Entry 6G2I (electron microscopy, 5.90 A resolution (low resolution: residue-level contacts below are approximate; hydrogen-bond / salt-bridge calls are withheld)); this record covers chains B and G of the 18 polymer chains in the assembly.

Chain B (and G):
Protein: Acetyl-CoA carboxylase 1
From: Homo sapiens
Notes: EC 6.4.1.2, 6.3.4.14; chain G of this document is another copy of the same molecule, construct and numbering; everything in this record applies to it too
UniProt: Q13085 (ACACA_HUMAN); residues 1-2346 here = UniProt positions 1-2346
Sequence (2346 residues; numbered 1 to 2346; the number before each row is that of its first residue):
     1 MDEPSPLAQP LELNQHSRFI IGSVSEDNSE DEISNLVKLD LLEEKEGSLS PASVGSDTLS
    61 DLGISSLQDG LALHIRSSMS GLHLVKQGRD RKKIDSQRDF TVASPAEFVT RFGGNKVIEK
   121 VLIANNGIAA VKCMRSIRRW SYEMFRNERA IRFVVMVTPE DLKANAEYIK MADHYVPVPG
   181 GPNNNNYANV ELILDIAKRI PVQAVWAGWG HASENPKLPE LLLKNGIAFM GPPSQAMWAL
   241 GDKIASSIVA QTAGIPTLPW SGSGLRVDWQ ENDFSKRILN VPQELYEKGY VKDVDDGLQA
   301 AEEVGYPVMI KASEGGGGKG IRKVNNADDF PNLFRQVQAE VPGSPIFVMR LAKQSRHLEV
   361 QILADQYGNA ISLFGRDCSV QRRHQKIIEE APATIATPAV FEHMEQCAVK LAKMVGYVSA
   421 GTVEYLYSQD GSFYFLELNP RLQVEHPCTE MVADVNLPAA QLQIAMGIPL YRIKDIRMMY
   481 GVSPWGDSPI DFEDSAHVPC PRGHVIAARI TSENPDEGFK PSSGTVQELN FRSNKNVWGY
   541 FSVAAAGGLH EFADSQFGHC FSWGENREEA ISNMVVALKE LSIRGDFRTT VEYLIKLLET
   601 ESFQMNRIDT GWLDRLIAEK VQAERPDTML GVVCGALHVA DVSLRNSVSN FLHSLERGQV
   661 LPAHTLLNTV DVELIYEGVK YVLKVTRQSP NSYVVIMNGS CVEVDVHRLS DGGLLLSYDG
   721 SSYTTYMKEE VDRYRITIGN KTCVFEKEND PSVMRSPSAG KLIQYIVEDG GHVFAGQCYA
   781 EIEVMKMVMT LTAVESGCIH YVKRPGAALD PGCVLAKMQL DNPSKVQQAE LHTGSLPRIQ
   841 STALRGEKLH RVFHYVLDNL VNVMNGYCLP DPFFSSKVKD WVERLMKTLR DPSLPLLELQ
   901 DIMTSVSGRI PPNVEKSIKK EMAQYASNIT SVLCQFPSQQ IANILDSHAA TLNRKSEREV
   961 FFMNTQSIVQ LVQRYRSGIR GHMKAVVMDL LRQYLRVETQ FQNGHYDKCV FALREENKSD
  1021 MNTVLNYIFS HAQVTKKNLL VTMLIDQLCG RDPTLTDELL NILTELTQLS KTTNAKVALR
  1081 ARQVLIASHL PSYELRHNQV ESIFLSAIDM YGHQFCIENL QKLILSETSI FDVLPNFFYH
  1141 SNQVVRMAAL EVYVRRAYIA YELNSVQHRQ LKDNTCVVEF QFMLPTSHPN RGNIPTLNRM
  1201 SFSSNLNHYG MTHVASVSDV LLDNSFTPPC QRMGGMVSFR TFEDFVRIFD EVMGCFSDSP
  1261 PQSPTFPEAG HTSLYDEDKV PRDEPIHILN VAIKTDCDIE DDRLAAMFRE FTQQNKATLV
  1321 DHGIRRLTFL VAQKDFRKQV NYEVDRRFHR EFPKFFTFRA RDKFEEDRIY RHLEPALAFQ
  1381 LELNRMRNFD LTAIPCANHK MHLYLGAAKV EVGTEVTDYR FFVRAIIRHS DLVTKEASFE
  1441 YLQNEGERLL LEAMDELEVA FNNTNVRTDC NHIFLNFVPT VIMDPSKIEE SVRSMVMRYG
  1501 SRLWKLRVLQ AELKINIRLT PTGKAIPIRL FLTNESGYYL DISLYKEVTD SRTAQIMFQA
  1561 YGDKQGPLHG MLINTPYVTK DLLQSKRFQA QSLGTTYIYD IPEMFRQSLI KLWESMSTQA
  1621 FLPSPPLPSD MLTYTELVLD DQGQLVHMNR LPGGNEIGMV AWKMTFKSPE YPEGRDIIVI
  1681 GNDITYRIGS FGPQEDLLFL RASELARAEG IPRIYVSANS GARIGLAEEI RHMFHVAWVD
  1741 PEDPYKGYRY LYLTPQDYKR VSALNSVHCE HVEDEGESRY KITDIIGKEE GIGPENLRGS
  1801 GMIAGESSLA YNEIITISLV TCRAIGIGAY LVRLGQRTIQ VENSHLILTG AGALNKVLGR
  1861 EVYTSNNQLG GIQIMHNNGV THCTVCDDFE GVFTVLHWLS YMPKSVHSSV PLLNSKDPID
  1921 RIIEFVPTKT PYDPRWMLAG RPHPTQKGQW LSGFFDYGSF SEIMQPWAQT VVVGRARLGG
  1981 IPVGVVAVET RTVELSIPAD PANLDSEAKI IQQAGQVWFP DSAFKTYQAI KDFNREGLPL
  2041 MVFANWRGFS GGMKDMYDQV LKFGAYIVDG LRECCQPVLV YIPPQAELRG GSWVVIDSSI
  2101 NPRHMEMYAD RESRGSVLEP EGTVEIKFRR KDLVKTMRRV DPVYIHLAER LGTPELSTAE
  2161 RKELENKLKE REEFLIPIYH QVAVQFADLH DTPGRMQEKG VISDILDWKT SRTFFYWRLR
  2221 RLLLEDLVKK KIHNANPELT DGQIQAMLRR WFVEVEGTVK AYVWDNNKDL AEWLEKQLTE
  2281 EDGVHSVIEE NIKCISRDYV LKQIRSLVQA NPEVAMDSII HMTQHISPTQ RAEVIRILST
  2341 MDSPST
Disordered / not traced: 1-101, 268-277, 512-523, 544-555, 618-624, 708-713, 749-751, 822-831, 840-847, 1189-1229, 1257-1260, 1271-1283, 1334-1351, 1431-1435, 1550-1553, 1561-1563, 2338-2346 (chain G: 1-1580, 2338-2346)
Modified positions: S1263 (phosphoserine; SEP)
Curated features (UniProtKB/Swiss-Prot):
  - active site: R441
  - binding site (ATP): G315 to G320
  - binding site (Mg(2+)): E424, E437, N439
  - binding site (Mn(2+)): E424, E437, N439
  - binding site (CoA): R1823, K2127, R2129
  - modified residue: M1 (N-acetylmethionine), S5 (Phosphoserine), S23 (Phosphoserine), S25 (Phosphoserine), S29 (Phosphoserine), S34 (Phosphoserine), S48 (Phosphoserine), S50 (Phosphoserine), S53 (Phosphoserine), T58 (Phosphothreonine), S78 (Phosphoserine), S80 (Phosphoserine), S488 (Phosphoserine), T610 (Phosphothreonine), K786 (N6-biotinyllysine), S835 (Phosphoserine), S1201 (Phosphoserine), S1216 (Phosphoserine), S1218 (Phosphoserine), T1227 (Phosphothreonine) and 5 more in UniProt
  - natural variant: R1687 (R1687Q: In a colorectal cancer sample), A2271 (A2271V: Frequency <)
  - mutagenesis: S78 (S78A: No effect on interaction with BRCA1), S344 (S344A: No effect on interaction with BRCA1), S432 (S432A: No effect on interaction with BRCA1), S1201 (S1201A: No effect on interaction with BRCA1), S1263 (S1263A: Abolishes interaction with BRCA1), S1585 (S1585A: No effect on interaction with BRCA1), S1952 (S1952A: No effect on interaction with BRCA1), S2211 (S2211A: No effect on interaction with BRCA1)

How chain B and chain G interact:
Pairs across the interface (270):
  A1722(B) - V2117(G)
  L1726(B) - K2127(G)
  L1726(B) - F2128(G)
  L1726(B) - F2186(G)
  L1726(B) - A2187(G)
  L1726(B) - H2190(G)
  A1727(B) - F2186(G)
  A1727(B) - H2190(G)
  E1728(B) - K2127(G)
  I1730(B) - F2186(G)
  R1731(B) - D2132(G)
  R1731(B) - K2135(G)
  R1731(B) - R2139(G)
  H1732(B) - K2135(G)
  H1732(B) - R2139(G)
  M1733(B) - R2139(G)
  F1734(B) - T2136(G)
  F1734(B) - R2139(G)
  F1734(B) - V2140(G)
  H1735(B) - R2139(G)
  H1735(B) - V2140(G)
  V1736(B) - V2140(G)
  V1736(B) - V2182(G)
  W1738(B) - V2140(G)
  W1738(B) - I2178(G)
  W1738(B) - Y2179(G)
  W1738(B) - V2182(G)
  P1744(B) - D2141(G)
  P1744(B) - I2178(G)
  P1744(B) - Y2179(G)
  Y1745(B) - F2174(G)
  Y1745(B) - L2175(G)
  Y1745(B) - I2178(G)
  G1747(B) - I2178(G)
  G1747(B) - Q2181(G)
  Y1748(B) - Q2181(G)
  Y1748(B) - V2182(G)
  Y1748(B) - Q2185(G)
  L1751(B) - V2182(G)
  L1751(B) - Q2185(G)
  L1751(B) - F2186(G)
  T1783(B) - L2189(G)
  D1784(B) - L2189(G)
  D1784(B) - T2192(G)
  D1784(B) - G2194(G)
  D1784(B) - R2195(G)
  I1785(B) - L2189(G)
  I1785(B) - H2190(G)
  I1785(B) - R2195(G)
  I1786(B) - R2195(G)
  I1786(B) - E2198(G)
  E1789(B) - R2195(G)
  I1792(B) - R2195(G)
  G1793(B) - R2195(G)
  P1794(B) - G2115(G)
  P1794(B) - M2196(G)
  P1794(B) - V2201(G)
  E1795(B) - K2199(G)
  E1795(B) - V2201(G)
  L1797(B) - G2090(G)
  L1797(B) - W2093(G)
  L1797(B) - V2094(G)
  L1797(B) - S2116(G)
  L1797(B) - V2117(G)
  R1798(B) - D2097(G)
  R1798(B) - G2200(G)
  R1798(B) - V2201(G)
  S1800(B) - V2094(G)
  G1801(B) - V2094(G)
  M1802(B) - S2099(G)
  G1805(B) - V2068(G)
  G1805(B) - I2100(G)
  S1808(B) - V2068(G)
  L1809(B) - R2072(G)
  N1812(B) - D2069(G)
  Y1830(B) - F2049(G)
  Y1830(B) - G2091(G)
  R1833(B) - L2061(G)
  L1834(B) - A2065(G)
  Q1836(B) - Y2066(G)
  L1848(B) - F2049(G)
  T1849(B) - F2049(G)
  L1854(B) - G2051(G)
  L1854(B) - G2052(G)
  K1856(B) - E2121(G)
  K1856(B) - E2125(G)
  Y1863(B) - M2053(G)
  I1874(B) - M2053(G)
  M1875(B) - M2056(G)
  N1877(B) - Y2057(G)
  N1878(B) - M2056(G)
  N1878(B) - Y2057(G)
  N1878(B) - Q2059(G)
  G1879(B) - K2062(G)
  V1880(B) - L2061(G)
  V1880(B) - K2062(G)
  W1967(B) - Q2059(G)
  S1996(B) - Y2057(G)
  I1997(B) - Y2057(G)
  P1998(B) - Y2057(G)
  A1999(B) - M2053(G)
  D2000(B) - M2053(G)
  D2000(B) - K2054(G)
  D2005(B) - K2009(G)
  F2024(B) - Q2059(G)
  F2024(B) - K2062(G)
  F2024(B) - F2063(G)
  F2024(B) - Y2066(G)
  F2049(B) - Y1830(G)
  F2049(B) - L1848(G)
  G2051(B) - L1854(G)
  G2051(B) - L1869(G)
  M2053(B) - Y1863(G)
  M2053(B) - Q1868(G)
  M2053(B) - I1874(G)
  M2053(B) - P1998(G)
  M2053(B) - A1999(G)
  M2053(B) - D2000(G)
  K2054(B) - I1997(G)
  M2056(B) - N1878(G)
  Y2057(B) - I1874(G)
  Y2057(B) - N1877(G)
  Y2057(B) - N1878(G)
  Y2057(B) - W1967(G)
  Y2057(B) - S1996(G)
  Y2057(B) - I1997(G)
  Y2057(B) - P1998(G)
  Q2059(B) - N1878(G)
  Q2059(B) - W1967(G)
  Q2059(B) - F2024(G)
  L2061(B) - R1833(G)
  L2061(B) - L1848(G)
  K2062(B) - R1833(G)
  K2062(B) - G1879(G)
  K2062(B) - V1880(G)
  K2062(B) - F2024(G)
  F2063(B) - F2024(G)
  F2063(B) - F2063(G)
  A2065(B) - L1834(G)
  Y2066(B) - Q1836(G)
  Y2066(B) - F2024(G)
  Y2066(B) - Q2028(G)
  Y2066(B) - K2031(G)
  V2068(B) - A1804(G)
  V2068(B) - G1805(G)
  V2068(B) - S1808(G)
  D2069(B) - S1808(G)
  D2069(B) - N1812(G)
  R2072(B) - L1809(G)
  G2091(B) - Y1830(G)
  W2093(B) - L1797(G)
  V2094(B) - L1797(G)
  V2094(B) - S1800(G)
  V2094(B) - G1801(G)
  V2094(B) - I1827(G)
  D2097(B) - L1797(G)
  D2097(B) - R1798(G)
  S2098(B) - R1798(G)
  S2099(B) - R1798(G)
  S2099(B) - M1802(G)
  I2100(B) - G1801(G)
  I2100(B) - G1805(G)
  S2116(B) - L1797(G)
  V2117(B) - A1722(G)
  V2117(B) - L1797(G)
  L2118(B) - I1724(G)
  E2121(B) - K1856(G)
  T2123(B) - I1724(G)
  E2125(B) - K1856(G)
  K2127(B) - I1724(G)
  K2127(B) - G1725(G)
  K2127(B) - L1726(G)
  D2132(B) - R1731(G)
  K2135(B) - R1731(G)
  K2135(B) - H1732(G)
  T2136(B) - F1734(G)
  R2139(B) - I1730(G)
  R2139(B) - R1731(G)
  R2139(B) - H1732(G)
  R2139(B) - M1733(G)
  R2139(B) - F1734(G)
  R2139(B) - H1735(G)
  V2140(B) - F1734(G)
  V2140(B) - H1735(G)
  V2140(B) - V1736(G)
  V2140(B) - W1738(G)
  D2141(B) - P1744(G)
  P2142(B) - P1741(G)
  P2142(B) - E1742(G)
  R2171(B) - P1744(G)
  F2174(B) - Y1745(G)
  L2175(B) - P1744(G)
  L2175(B) - Y1745(G)
  I2178(B) - W1738(G)
  I2178(B) - P1744(G)
  I2178(B) - Y1745(G)
  Y2179(B) - W1738(G)
  Y2179(B) - P1744(G)
  Q2181(B) - Y1748(G)
  V2182(B) - V1736(G)
  V2182(B) - W1738(G)
  V2182(B) - Y1748(G)
  Q2185(B) - Y1748(G)
  F2186(B) - L1726(G)
  F2186(B) - F1734(G)
  F2186(B) - L1751(G)
  A2187(B) - L1726(G)
  L2189(B) - L1751(G)
  L2189(B) - I1785(G)
  H2190(B) - G1725(G)
  H2190(B) - L1726(G)
  H2190(B) - I1785(G)
  H2190(B) - I1792(G)
  T2192(B) - D1784(G)
  G2194(B) - D1784(G)
  R2195(B) - I1786(G)
  R2195(B) - I1792(G)
  R2195(B) - G1793(G)
  R2195(B) - E1795(G)
  K2199(B) - E1790(G)
  G2200(B) - R1798(G)
  V2201(B) - P1794(G)
  V2201(B) - R1798(G)
  K2293(B) - E2313(G)
  R2297(B) - E2313(G)
  V2300(B) - L2307(G)
  L2301(B) - V2314(G)
  Q2303(B) - Q2303(G)
  I2304(B) - I2304(G)
  I2304(B) - L2307(G)
  I2304(B) - V2314(G)
  I2304(B) - S2318(G)
  I2304(B) - M2322(G)
  L2307(B) - V2300(G)
  L2307(B) - I2304(G)
  V2308(B) - M2322(G)
  Q2309(B) - Q2324(G)
  N2311(B) - V2300(G)
  P2312(B) - H2325(G)
  E2313(B) - R2297(G)
  E2313(B) - H2325(G)
  V2314(B) - L2301(G)
  A2315(B) - M2322(G)
  A2315(B) - Q2330(G)
  M2316(B) - Q2330(G)
  S2318(B) - I2304(G)
  S2318(B) - M2322(G)
  I2319(B) - I2319(G)
  I2319(B) - M2322(G)
  I2319(B) - T2323(G)
  I2319(B) - Q2330(G)
  I2320(B) - E2333(G)
  H2321(B) - R2305(G)
  M2322(B) - I2304(G)
  M2322(B) - V2308(G)
  M2322(B) - A2315(G)
  M2322(B) - S2318(G)
  M2322(B) - M2322(G)
  T2323(B) - M2316(G)
  T2323(B) - I2319(G)
  T2323(B) - V2334(G)
  H2325(B) - P2312(G)
  I2326(B) - P2312(G)
  I2326(B) - A2315(G)
  I2326(B) - M2316(G)
  Q2330(B) - M2316(G)
  R2331(B) - M2316(G)
  V2334(B) - I2319(G)
  I2335(B) - I2335(G)
  I2337(B) - I2320(G)
Interface residues without a listed pair, chain B (160 interface residues in all): G1725, P1741, I1782, G1787, G1791, I1827, V1857, L1869, N2003, S2006, K2009, Q2028, G2052, G2090, P2102, I2126, V2143, P2177, M2196, R2305
Interface residues without a listed pair, chain G (160 interface residues in all): R1723, G1787, E1789, A1829, M1875, L1995, P2001, N2003, D2005, S2006, I2011, R2089, P2142, R2171, V2184, N2311, H2321, I2326, I2337

In short:
Chain B and chain G each contribute 160 residues to their interface. From UniProt: active-site residue
R441(B), 6 ATP-binding residues, 3 Mg2+-binding residues and 3 Mn2+-binding residues on chain B.
Chain B and chain G are both Acetyl-CoA carboxylase 1 (Homo sapiens); the structure, Filament of acetyl-CoA
carboxylase and BRCT domains of BRCA1 (ACC-BRCT) at 5.9 A resolution, was determined by electron microscopy
(same publication as 6G2D and 6G2H).
